Entry 5Y0D (X-ray diffraction, 1.99 A resolution); this record covers chains C and I of the 10 polymer chains in the assembly.

== Chain C ==
Molecule: Histone H2A type 1-B/E
From: Homo sapiens
UniProt: P04908 (H2A1B_HUMAN); residues 0-129 here correspond to UniProt positions 1-130 (UniProt number = residue number + 1)
Amino-acid sequence (133 residues; row label = number of the first residue in the row; numbers below 1 keep their minus sign (Gly-3 is residue -3)):
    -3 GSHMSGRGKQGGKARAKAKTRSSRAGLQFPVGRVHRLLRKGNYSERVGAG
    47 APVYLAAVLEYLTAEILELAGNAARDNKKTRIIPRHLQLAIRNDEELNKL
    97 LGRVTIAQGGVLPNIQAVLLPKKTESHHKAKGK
Unresolved in the structure: -3 to 10, 119-129
Sequence notes: expression tag (-3 to -1)
Swiss-Prot annotation at these positions:
  - modified residue: Ser1 (N-acetylserine), Arg3 (Citrulline), Lys5 (N6-(2-hydroxyisobutyryl)lysine), Lys9 (N6-(2-hydroxyisobutyryl)lysine), Lys13 (N6-(beta-hydroxybutyryl)lysine), Lys36 (N6-(2-hydroxyisobutyryl)lysine), Lys74 (N6-(2-hydroxyisobutyryl)lysine), Lys75 (N6-(2-hydroxyisobutyryl)lysine), Lys95 (N6-(2-hydroxyisobutyryl)lysine), Gln104 (N5-methylglutamine), Lys118 (N6-(2-hydroxyisobutyryl)lysine), Lys119 (N6-crotonyllysine), Thr120 (Phosphothreonine), Lys125 (N6-crotonyllysine)
  - cross-link (Glycyl lysine isopeptide (Lys-Gly)): Lys13 (interchain with G-Cter in ubiquitin), Lys15 (interchain with G-Cter in ubiquitin), Lys119 (interchain with G-Cter in ubiquitin)

== Chain I ==
Molecule: 146-nt DNA strand
From: Homo sapiens
Sequence (146 nucleotides; row label = number of the first residue in the row):
     1 ATCAATATCCACCTGCAGATTCTACCAAAAGTGTATTTGGAAACTGCTCC
    51 ATCAAAAGGCATGTTCAGCTGAATTCAGCTGAACATGCCTTTTGATGGAG
   101 CAGTTTCCAAATACACTTTTGGTAGAATCTGCAGGTGGATATTGAT
Metal / ion sites: Mn2+ site 1: DA27, DT118; Mn2+ site 2 near DG68 (its only coordinating residue here); Mn2+ site 3 near DG121 (its only coordinating residue here); Mn2+ site 4 near DG134 (its only coordinating residue here)

== How chain C and chain I interact ==
Pairs across the interface (17):
  Arg11(C) with DA30(I), base contact; DG31(I), sugar contact
  Ala12(C) with DG31(I), sugar contact; DT32(I), hydrogen bond to the phosphate
  Ala14(C) with DA30(I), phosphate contact; DG31(I), phosphate contact
  Lys15(C) with DA30(I), phosphate contact; DG31(I), hydrogen bond to the phosphate
  Thr16(C) with DA30(I), phosphate contact
  Arg17(C) with DA30(I), salt bridge to the phosphate
  Arg20(C) with DG31(I), salt bridge to the phosphate
  Gly28(C) with DA30(I), phosphate contact
  Arg29(C) with DA29(I), phosphate contact
  Arg32(C) with DA29(I), salt bridge to the phosphate
  Arg42(C) with DT37(I), sugar contact; DT38(I), sugar contact
  Arg77(C) with DA19(I), sugar contact
Interface residues without a listed pair, chain C (15 interface residues in all): Lys13, Arg35, Lys74
Interface residues without a listed pair, chain I (9 interface residues in all): DA11, DA28

== Overview ==
15 residues of chain C and 9 residues of chain I are in contact, with 2 hydrogen bonds and 3 salt bridges.
Polar pairs include Ala12(C)-DT32(I), Lys15(C)-DG31(I) and Arg17(C)-DA30(I). DA27(I) and DT118(I) form the
Mn2+ site 1.
Chain C is Histone H2A type 1-B/E and chain I is a 146-nt DNA strand, both from Homo sapiens; the structure,
Crystal Structure of the human nucleosome containing the H2B E76K mutant, was determined by X-ray diffraction,
deposited together with 5Y0C.
